PDB entry 4B17 | X-ray diffraction, 2.60 A resolution | chain A

Chain A:
Protein: Ribosomal RNA large subunit methyltransferase M
From: Escherichia coli
Notes: EC 2.1.1.186
UniProtKB: P0ADR6 (RLMM_ECOLI); residue numbers follow UniProt; this construct covers 1-366
Chain sequence (375 residues; row label = number of the first residue in the row):
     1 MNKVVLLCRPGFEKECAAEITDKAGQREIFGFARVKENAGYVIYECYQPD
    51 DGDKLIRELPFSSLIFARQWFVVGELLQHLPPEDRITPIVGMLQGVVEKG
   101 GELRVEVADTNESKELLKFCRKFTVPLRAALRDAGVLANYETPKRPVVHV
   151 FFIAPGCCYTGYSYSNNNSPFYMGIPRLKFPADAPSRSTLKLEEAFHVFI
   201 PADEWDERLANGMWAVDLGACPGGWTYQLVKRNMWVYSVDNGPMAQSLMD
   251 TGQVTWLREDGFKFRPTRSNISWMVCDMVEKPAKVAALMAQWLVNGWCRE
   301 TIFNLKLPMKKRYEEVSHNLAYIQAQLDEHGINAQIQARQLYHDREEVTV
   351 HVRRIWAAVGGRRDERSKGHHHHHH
Not modelled in the structure: 358-375
Modified / non-standard residues: C157 (s-mercaptocysteine; CSS)
Sequence notes: expression tag (367-375)
Small-molecule neighbours: S-adenosylmethionine (SAM): S186, S188, G219, A220, C221, P222, G223, G224, W225, D240, E259, D260, G261, F262, D277, M278, V279
UniProt features mapped onto this chain:
  - active site: K306 (Proton acceptor)
  - binding site (S-adenosyl-L-methionine): S188, C221 to G224, D240, D260, D277
What the authors report for this chain:
  - catalytic residues: K191, D277, K306, E347
  - binding site for S-adenosylmethionine: S186, S188, D217, P222, G223, G224, D240, N241, D260, G261, D277, M278
  - conformationally variable residues: K191

Overview:
Ligands of chain A: S-adenosylmethionine. Curated annotation (UniProt) lists active-site residue K306 and 8
S-adenosyl-L-methionine-binding residues. The paper reports catalytic residues K191, D277 and K306 among
others; a binding site for S-adenosylmethionine at S186, S188 and D217 among others.
Chain A is Ribosomal RNA large subunit methyltransferase M (Escherichia coli); the structure, Crystal
structure of C2498 2'-O-ribose methyltransferase RlmM from Escherichia coli in complex with
S-adenosylmethionine, was determined by X-ray diffraction together with 4ATN and 4AUK from the same study.
